1N9H - chain A; structure by X-ray diffraction, 1.80 A resolution.

Chain A:
Name: Myoglobin
From: Physeter catodon
UniProt: P02185 (MYG_PHYCA); residues 0-153 here correspond to UniProt positions 1-154 (UniProt number = residue number + 1)
Amino-acid sequence (154 residues; numbered 0 to 153; the number before each row is that of its first residue; numbering starts at 0):
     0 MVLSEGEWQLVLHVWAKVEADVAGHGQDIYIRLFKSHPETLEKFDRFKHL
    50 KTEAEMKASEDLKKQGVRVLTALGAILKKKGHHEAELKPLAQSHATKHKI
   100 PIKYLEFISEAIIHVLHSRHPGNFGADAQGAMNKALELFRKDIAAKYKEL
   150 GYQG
Construct notes: engineered mutation Tyr29 (Leu30 in P02185), Gln64 (His65 in P02185), Arg67 (Thr68 in P02185)
Bound ions: heme Fe: His93 (together with hydroxide ion)
Ligand contacts:
  - heme (HEM): Thr39, Lys42, Phe43, Arg45, Phe46, Gln64, Arg67, Val68, Ala71, Leu72, Leu89, Ser92, His93, His97, Ile99, Tyr103, Leu104, Ile107, Phe138
  - hydroxide ion (OH): Tyr29, Phe43, Gln64, Val68, His93
Curated features (UniProtKB/Swiss-Prot):
  - binding site (heme b): His93
  - modified residue: Ser3 (Phosphoserine)

Overview:
Bound to chain A: hydroxide ion and heme. From UniProt: heme b-binding residue His93.
Chain A is Myoglobin (Physeter catodon); the structure, structure of microgravity-grown oxidized myoglobin
mutant YQR (ISS6A), was determined by X-ray diffraction (same publication as 1N9F, 1N9I, 1N9X and 1NAZ).
